PDB entry 7TNS | electron microscopy, 6.70 A resolution (low resolution: residue-level contacts below are approximate; hydrogen-bond / salt-bridge calls are withheld) | chains 10 and C8 of the 101 polymer chains in the assembly

== Chain 10 ==
Protein: Microtubule associated protein SPM1
Organism: Toxoplasma gondii
UniProtKB: S8F1Y1 (S8F1Y1_TOXGM); residues 1-351 here = UniProt positions 1-351
Amino-acid sequence (351 residues; numbered 1 to 351; the number before each row is that of its first residue):
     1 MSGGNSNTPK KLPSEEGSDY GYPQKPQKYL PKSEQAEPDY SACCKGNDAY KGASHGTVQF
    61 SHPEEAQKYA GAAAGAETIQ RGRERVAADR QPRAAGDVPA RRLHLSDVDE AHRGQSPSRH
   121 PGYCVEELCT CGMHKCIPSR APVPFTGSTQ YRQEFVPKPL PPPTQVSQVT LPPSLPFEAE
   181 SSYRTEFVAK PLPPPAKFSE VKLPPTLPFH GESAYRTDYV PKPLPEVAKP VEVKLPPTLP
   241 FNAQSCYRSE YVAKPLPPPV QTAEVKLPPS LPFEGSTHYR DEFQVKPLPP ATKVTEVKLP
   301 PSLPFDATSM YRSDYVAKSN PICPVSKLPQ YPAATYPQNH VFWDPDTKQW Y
Unresolved in the structure: 1-236, 259-351
Construct notes: conflict Ala-263 (Val in S8F1Y1)

== Chain C8 ==
Protein: Tubulin alpha chain
Organism: Toxoplasma gondii
UniProtKB: P10873 (TBA_TOXGO); residue numbers follow UniProt; this construct covers 1-453
Amino-acid sequence (453 residues; numbered 1 to 453; the number before each row is that of its first residue):
     1 MREVISIHVG QAGIQIGNAC WELFCLEHGI QPDGQMPSDK TIGGGDDAFN TFFSETGAGK
    61 HVPRCVFLDL EPTVVDEVRT GTYRHLFHPE QLISGKEDAA NNFARGHYTI GKEIVDLSLD
   121 RIRKLADNCT GLQGFLMFNA VGGGTGSGLG CLLLERLSVD YGKKSKLNFC SWPSPQVSTA
   181 VVEPYNSVLS THSLLEHTDV AVMLDNEAIY DICRRNLDIE RPTYTNLNRL IAQVISSLTA
   241 SLRFDGALNV DVTEFQTNLV PYPRIHFMLS SYAPIISAEK AYHEQLSVAE ITNSAFEPAS
   301 MMAKCDPRHG KYMACCLMYR GDVVPKDVNA AVATIKTKRT IQFVDWCPTG FKCGINYQPP
   361 TVVPGGDLAK VMRAVCMISN STAIAEVFSR MDHKFDLMYA KRAFVHWYVG EGMEEGEFSE
   421 AREDLAALEK DYEEVGIETA EGEGEEEGYG DEY
Unresolved in the structure: 38-46, 438-453

== Chain 10 / chain C8 interface ==
Pairs across the interface (14; chain 10 residue first):
  Tyr-247(10) / Glu-77(C8)
  Tyr-247(10) / Gly-81(C8)
  Glu-250(10) / Thr-225(C8)
  Glu-250(10) / Arg-229(C8)
  Tyr-251(10) / Gln-15(C8)
  Tyr-251(10) / Thr-82(C8)
  Tyr-251(10) / Thr-225(C8)
  Lys-254(10) / Glu-22(C8)
  Lys-254(10) / Tyr-83(C8)
  Pro-255(10) / Leu-26(C8)
  Pro-255(10) / Pro-364(C8)
  Leu-256(10) / Leu-26(C8)
  Leu-256(10) / Ile-30(C8)
  Pro-257(10) / Leu-26(C8)
Also at the interface, not in a pair above, chain 10 (10 interface residues in all): Arg-248, Val-252, Ala-253
Also at the interface, not in a pair above, chain C8 (12 interface residues in all): Pro-32

== Overview ==
Chain 10 and chain C8 form an interface of 10 and 12 residues respectively.
Chain 10 is Microtubule associated protein SPM1 and chain C8 is Tubulin alpha chain, both from Toxoplasma
gondii; the structure, Subpellicular microtubule from detergent-extract Toxoplasma gondii cells, was
determined by electron microscopy together with 7TNQ and 7TNT from the same study.
